Entry 6MZF (X-ray diffraction, 4.40 A resolution (low resolution: residue-level contacts below are approximate; hydrogen-bond / salt-bridge calls are withheld)); this record covers chains D and E of the 14 polymer chains in the assembly.

== Chain D ==
Protein: Tubulin beta chain
From: Sus scrofa
UniProt: P02554 (TBB_PIG); the author numbering skips numbers that UniProt does not, so the offset changes along the chain: 1-42 = UniProt 1-42; 45-360 = UniProt 43-358; 369-455 = UniProt 359-445
Sequence (445 residues; row label = number of the first residue in the row; note: 10 numbers in that range are skipped by the numbering (no residue carries them; nothing is unmodelled there)):
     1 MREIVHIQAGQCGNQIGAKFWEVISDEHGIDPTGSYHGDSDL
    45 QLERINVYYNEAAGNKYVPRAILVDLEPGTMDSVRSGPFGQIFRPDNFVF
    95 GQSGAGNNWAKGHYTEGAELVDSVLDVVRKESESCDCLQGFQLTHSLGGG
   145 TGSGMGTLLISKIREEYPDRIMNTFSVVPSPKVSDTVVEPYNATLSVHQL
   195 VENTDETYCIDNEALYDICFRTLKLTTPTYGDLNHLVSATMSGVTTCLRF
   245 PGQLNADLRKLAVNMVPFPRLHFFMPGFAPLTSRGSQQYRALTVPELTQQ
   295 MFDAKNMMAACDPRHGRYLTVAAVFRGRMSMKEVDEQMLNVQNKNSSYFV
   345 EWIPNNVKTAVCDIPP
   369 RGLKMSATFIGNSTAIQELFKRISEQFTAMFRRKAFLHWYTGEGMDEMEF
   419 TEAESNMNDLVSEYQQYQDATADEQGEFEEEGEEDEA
Not modelled in the structure: 55-61, 442-455
Small-molecule neighbours: GDP (guanosine-5'-diphosphate): Gly10, Gln11, Cys12, Gln15, Ile16, Asp69, Asn101, Ser140, Gly142, Gly143, Gly144, Thr145, Gly146, Val171, Pro173, Val177, Ser178, Glu183, Asn206, Leu209, Tyr224, Leu227, Asn228
UniProt features mapped onto this chain:
  - motif: Met1 to Ile4 (MREI motif)
  - binding site (GTP): Gln11, Glu71, Ser140, Gly144, Thr145, Gly146, Asn206, Asn228
  - binding site (Mg(2+)): Glu71
  - modified residue: Ser40 (Phosphoserine), Lys60 (N6-acetyllysine), Ser174 (Phosphoserine), Thr287 (Phosphothreonine), Thr292 (Phosphothreonine), Arg320 (Omega-N-methylarginine), Glu448 (5-glutamyl polyglutamate)
  - cross-link (Glycyl lysine isopeptide (Lys-Gly)): Lys60 (interchain with G-Cter in ubiquitin), Lys326 (interchain with G-Cter in ubiquitin)

== Chain E ==
Protein: Protein Stu2p/Alp14p
From: Lachancea kluyveri NRRL Y-12651
Sequence (554 residues; row label = number of the first residue in the row):
     1 MADQDDVDFTTLPLEQRASHKVWKARLNAYQELNNLFTKSSVISPPNDVA
    51 NYWLDPELFASYIVDSNVVAQENAIIALHTLLEYISQVPNVSTSKLRLQW
   101 IPPLVEKGLSSSRAATKAKATDCIMLLTQSDTSIQQTVNLMLPSLSNKLP
   151 RLVSSCVKCLATIIEEFGFINVSDINILLSEILEPLPKLSSHADRNVRSE
   201 TMNLILQIYKWFGKELLQELLLEKLKPIQQRDLSRMFEKYEGTIPPKQQP
   251 RLFQWQKEQEQEQEQILQTDKDGDTLMGNLLAYQDTNASAIHPATKPAVD
   301 PFELLPPSVILDKFPADFQTRISSTKWKDRVEALEEIHNNVLKPVKKLAH
   351 KNQDYSDYLRVLANVIQKDANVQAVTIAANSVQLLCNSLRSNFTRSYGAI
   401 VLVPLLERTKEKKPSVNEAICSALDAVATYCGFDDCLEETLNYMKHKTPQ
   451 VRIECTKFLTRMLQGWKSDGPLQNQLLFKLLPEVTTAVLKIVNDTQPTTR
   501 NTGFECFATLMKLVGERELADPLEKLDNLKKKKIYEYYEKVEVATGLEHH
   551 HHHH
Not modelled in the structure: 1-13, 44-45, 263-299, 544-554

== How chain D and chain E interact ==
Contacting residue pairs (15; chain D residue first):
  Tyr108(D) - Asn371(E)
  Tyr108(D) - Val372(E)
  Tyr108(D) - Lys413(E)
  Thr109(D) - Trp327(E)
  Ala112(D) - Ala370(E)
  Glu159(D) - Lys410(E)
  Glu159(D) - Thr448(E)
  Glu159(D) - Pro449(E)
  Pro162(D) - Pro449(E)
  Gly410(D) - Trp327(E)
  Gly410(D) - Lys328(E)
  Glu411(D) - Trp327(E)
  Gly412(D) - Trp327(E)
  Gly412(D) - Gln373(E)
  Glu417(D) - Lys413(E)
Also at the interface, not in a pair above, chain D (12 interface residues in all): Glu113, Glu160, Glu420
Also at the interface, not in a pair above, chain E (13 interface residues in all): Arg330, Pro414, Lys447

== Overview ==
The interface between chain D and chain E involves 12 residues on one side and 13 on the other. Bound to chain
D: GDP. Curated annotation (UniProt) lists 8 GTP-binding residues and Mg2+-binding residue Glu71(D) on chain
D.
Chain D is Tubulin beta chain (Sus scrofa) and chain E is Protein Stu2p/Alp14p (Lachancea kluyveri NRRL
Y-12651); the structure, Structural Basis of Tubulin Recruitment and Assembly by Microtubule Polymerases with
Tumor Overexpressed Gene (TOG) Domain ..., was determined by X-ray diffraction (same publication as 6MZE and
6MZG).
